9G8N - chains N and O of the 13 polymer chains in the assembly; structure by electron microscopy, 3.70 A resolution.

# Chain N
Name: Exosome complex component RRP43
Organism: Homo sapiens
UniProt: Q96B26 (EXOS8_HUMAN); residues 1-276 here = UniProt positions 1-276
Chain sequence (280 residues; row label = number of the first residue in the row; numbers below 1 keep their minus sign (Gly-3 is residue -3)):
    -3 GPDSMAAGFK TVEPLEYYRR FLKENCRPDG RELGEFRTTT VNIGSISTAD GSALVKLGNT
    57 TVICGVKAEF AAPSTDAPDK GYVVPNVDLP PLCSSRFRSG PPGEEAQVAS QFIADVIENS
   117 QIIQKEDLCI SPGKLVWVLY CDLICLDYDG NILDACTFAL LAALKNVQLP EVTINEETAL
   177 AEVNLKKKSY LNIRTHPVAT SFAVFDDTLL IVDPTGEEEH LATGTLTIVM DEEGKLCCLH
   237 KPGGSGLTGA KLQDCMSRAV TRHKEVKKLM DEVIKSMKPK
Unresolved in the structure: -3 to 8, 274-276
Construct notes: expression tag (-3 to 0)
Swiss-Prot annotation at these positions:
  - modified residue: Ala2 (N-acetylalanine)
  - natural variant: Ala2 (A2V: In PCH1C), Ser272 (S272T: In PCH1C)

# Chain O
Name: Exosome complex component RRP46
Organism: Homo sapiens
UniProt: Q9NQT4 (EXOS5_HUMAN); residues 1-235 here = UniProt positions 1-235
Chain sequence (239 residues; each row starts with the number of its first residue; numbers below 1 keep their minus sign (Gly-3 is residue -3)):
    -3 GPDSMEEETH TDAKIRAENG TGSSPRGPGC SLRHFACEQN LLSRPDGSAS FLQGDTSVLA
    57 GVYGPAEVKV SKEIFNKATL EVILRPKIGL PGVAEKSRER LIRNTCEAVV LGTLHPRTSI
   117 TVVLQVVSDA GSLLACCLNA ACMALVDAGV PMRALFCGVA CALDSDGTLV LDPTSKQEKE
   177 ARAVLTFALD SVERKLLMSS TKGLYSDTEL QQCLAAAQAA SQHVFRFYRE SLQRRYSKS
Unresolved in the structure: -3 to 25, 234-235
Construct notes: expression tag (-3 to 0)
Swiss-Prot annotation at these positions:
  - modified residue: Ser20 (Phosphoserine)
  - natural variant: Thr101 (T101K: In CABAC), Thr114 (T114I: In CABAC), Met148 (M148T: In CABAC; uncertain significance), Leu206 (L206H: In CABAC)

# How chain N and chain O interact
Residue-residue contacts - 39 pairs, chain N then chain O:
  Glu100(N) - Arg96(O)  salt bridge
  Glu100(N) - Arg99(O)  salt bridge
  Glu101(N) - Arg96(O)  salt bridge
  Gln103(N) - Val89(O)
  Val104(N) - Arg96(O)
  Gln107(N) - Val89(O)
  Gln107(N) - Ala90(O)
  Gln107(N) - Ser93(O)
  Glu114(N) - Lys198(O)  salt bridge
  Asn115(N) - Gly199(O)
  Lys231(N) - Arg178(O)
  Lys231(N) - Tyr201(O)
  Leu232(N) - Gly199(O)
  Leu232(N) - Leu200(O)
  Leu232(N) - Tyr201(O)  hydrogen bond (backbone-backbone)
  Leu232(N) - Leu206(O)  hydrophobic
  Cys233(N) - Thr197(O)
  Cys233(N) - Gly199(O)
  Cys234(N) - Thr197(O)
  Leu235(N) - Ser195(O)  hydrogen bond (backbone-side chain)
  Leu235(N) - Thr197(O)  hydrogen bond (backbone-side chain)
  Lys237(N) - Leu192(O)
  Lys237(N) - Leu193(O)
  Lys237(N) - Met194(O)
  Lys237(N) - Ser195(O)  hydrogen bond (backbone-backbone)
  Pro238(N) - Leu97(O)
  Pro238(N) - Asn100(O)
  Gly239(N) - Asn100(O)
  Gly239(N) - Leu193(O)
  Gly240(N) - Ala104(O)
  Gly240(N) - Leu193(O)
  Ser241(N) - Leu193(O)
  Gly242(N) - Leu192(O)
  Leu243(N) - Lys191(O)
  Leu243(N) - Leu192(O)  hydrogen bond (backbone-backbone)
  Gly245(N) - Gln207(O)
  Gln249(N) - Gln207(O)  hydrogen bond
  Met252(N) - Asp203(O)
  Met252(N) - Leu206(O)  hydrophobic
Other interface residues (no listed pair), chain N (26 interface residues in all): Gln117, Gly230, His236, Leu248
Other interface residues (no listed pair), chain O (28 interface residues in all): Gly88, Lys92, Thr101, Ser196, Ser202, Leu210

# Overview
Chain N and chain O form an interface of 26 and 28 residues respectively, with 6 hydrogen bonds and 4 salt
bridges. Polar pairs include Glu100(N)-Arg96(O), Glu100(N)-Arg99(O) and Glu101(N)-Arg96(O).
Here chain N is Exosome complex component RRP43 and chain O is Exosome complex component RRP46, both from Homo
sapiens. Entry 9G8N (80S-bound human Ski2-exosome complex) was determined by electron microscopy together with
9G8P, 9G8Q and 9G8R from the same study.
